PDB entry 2D4H | X-ray diffraction, 2.90 A resolution | chain A

# Chain A
Name: Interferon-induced guanylate-binding protein 1
From: Homo sapiens
Notes: fragment: N-terminal Large GTPase domain
UniProt: P32455 (GBP1_HUMAN); numbering as in UniProt (aligned over 1-317)
Sequence (328 residues; row label = number of the first residue in the row; numbers below 1 keep their minus sign (Met-10 is residue -10)):
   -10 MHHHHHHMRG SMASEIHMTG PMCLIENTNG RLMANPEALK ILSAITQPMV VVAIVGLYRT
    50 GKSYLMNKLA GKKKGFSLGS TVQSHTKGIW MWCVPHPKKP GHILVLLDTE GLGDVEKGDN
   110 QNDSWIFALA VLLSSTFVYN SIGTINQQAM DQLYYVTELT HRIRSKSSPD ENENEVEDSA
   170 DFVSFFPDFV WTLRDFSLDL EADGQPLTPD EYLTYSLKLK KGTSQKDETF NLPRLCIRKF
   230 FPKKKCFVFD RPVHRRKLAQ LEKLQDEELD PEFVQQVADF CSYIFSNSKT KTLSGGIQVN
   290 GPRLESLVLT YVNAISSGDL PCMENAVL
Disordered / not traced: -10 to 4, 73-75, 106-108, 161-167, 317
Construct notes: cloning artifact (-10, -3 to 0); expression tag (-9 to -4)
Curated features (UniProtKB/Swiss-Prot):
  - binding site (GTP): Gly45 to Ser52, Leu67 to Ser69, Asp97 to Leu101
  - modified residue: Ser156 (Phosphoserine)
  - cross-link ((Microbial infection) Glycyl lysine isopeptide (Lys-Gly)): Lys207 (interchain with G-Cter in ubiquitin), Lys209 (interchain with G-Cter in ubiquitin), Lys210 (interchain with G-Cter in ubiquitin)
  - mutagenesis: Arg48 (R48A: Abolished GTPase activity), Lys51 (K51A: Loss of GTPase activity. Constitutively monomeric. Expressed throughout the cytoplasm, loss of vesicular accumulation. Impaired ability to promote pyroptosis in response to T.gondii infection), Lys61 to Lys63 (Impaired homooligomarization and localization to bacterial surface), His74 (H74A: Abolished GDP hydrolysis), Lys76 (K76A: Abolished GDPase activity), Lys87 to Lys88 (Does not affect localization to bacterial surface), Arg151 (R151A: Reduced phosphorylation by PIM1), Arg153 to Pro158 (Abolished phosphorylation by PIM1 and interaction with 14-3-3 protein sigma (SFN)), Arg153 (R153A: Abolished phosphorylation by PIM1), Lys155 (K155A: Abolished phosphorylation by PIM1), Ser156 (S156A: Reduced phosphorylation by PIM1, leading to hyperactivation and Golgi fragmentation), Ser157 (S157A: No effect), 7 further mutagenesis entries in UniProt
Small-molecule neighbours: guanosine-5'-monophosphate (5GP): Leu46, Tyr47, Arg48, Thr49, Gly50, Lys51, Ser52, Phe65, Ser66, Leu67, Gly68, Ser69, Ile131, Arg183, Asp184, Pro241, Phe262

# In short
Bound to chain A: guanosine-5'-monophosphate. From UniProt: 16 GTP-binding residues and 26 mutagenesis sites.
Chain A is Interferon-induced guanylate-binding protein 1 (Homo sapiens); the structure, Crystal-structure of
the N-terminal large GTPase Domain of human Guanylate Binding protein 1 (hGBP1) in complex ..., was determined
by X-ray diffraction (same publication as 2B92 and 2BC9).
